Entry 7W1M (electron microscopy, 6.50 A resolution (low resolution: residue-level contacts below are approximate; hydrogen-bond / salt-bridge calls are withheld)); this record covers chains C and E of the 8 polymer chains in the assembly.

== Chain C ==
Name: Double-strand-break repair protein rad21 homolog
From: Homo sapiens
UniProtKB: O60216 (RAD21_HUMAN); residues 1-631 here = UniProt positions 1-631
Chain sequence (631 residues; each row starts with the number of its first residue):
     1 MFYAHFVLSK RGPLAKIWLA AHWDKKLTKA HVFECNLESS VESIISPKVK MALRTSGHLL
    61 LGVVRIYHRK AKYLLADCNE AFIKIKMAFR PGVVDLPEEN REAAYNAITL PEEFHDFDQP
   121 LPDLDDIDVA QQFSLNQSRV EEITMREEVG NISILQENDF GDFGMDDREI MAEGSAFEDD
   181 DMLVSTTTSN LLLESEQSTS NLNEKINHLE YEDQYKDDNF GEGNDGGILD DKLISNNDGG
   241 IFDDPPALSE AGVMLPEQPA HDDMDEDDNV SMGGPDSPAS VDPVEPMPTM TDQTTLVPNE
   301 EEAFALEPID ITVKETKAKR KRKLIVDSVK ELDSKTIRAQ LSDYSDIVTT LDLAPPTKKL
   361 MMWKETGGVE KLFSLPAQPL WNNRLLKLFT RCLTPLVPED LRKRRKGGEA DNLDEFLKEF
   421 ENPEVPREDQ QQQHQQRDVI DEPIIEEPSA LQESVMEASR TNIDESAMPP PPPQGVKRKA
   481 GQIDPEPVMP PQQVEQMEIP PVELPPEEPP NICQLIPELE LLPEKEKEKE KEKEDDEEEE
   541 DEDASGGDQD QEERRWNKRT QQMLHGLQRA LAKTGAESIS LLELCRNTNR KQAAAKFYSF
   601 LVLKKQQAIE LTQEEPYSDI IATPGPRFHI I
Not modelled in the structure: 1-9, 93-153, 172-320, 395-557, 631
Differences from the reference sequence: engineered mutation A172 (Arg in O60216), A279 (Asp in O60216), A450 (Arg in O60216)
Curated features (UniProtKB/Swiss-Prot):
  - region: I154 to M171 (Interaction with NIPBL)
  - modified residue: S46 (Phosphoserine), S153 (Phosphoserine), S175 (Phosphoserine), S249 (Phosphoserine), T394 (Phosphothreonine), S454 (Phosphoserine), S545 (Phosphoserine), T623 (Phosphothreonine)
  - cross-link (Glycyl lysine isopeptide (Lys-Gly)): K48 (interchain with G-Cter in SUMO2), K216 (interchain with G-Cter in SUMO2), K418 (interchain with G-Cter in SUMO2)
  - natural variant: Q197 to I631 (deletion: In CDLS4), P376 (P376R: In CDLS4), G481 (G481R: Found in a radiation-sensitive cancer patient), C585 (C585R: In CDLS4), A622 (A622T: In MGS)
  - mutagenesis: M1 to D126 (Abolishes interaction with SMC1), D126 to D282 (Abolishes binding to SMARCA5), D276 to S280 (Loss of cleavage by caspase-3 or caspase-7), D282 (D282E: No effect on cleavage by caspase-3 or caspase-7)

== Chain E ==
Name: Nipped-B-like protein
From: Homo sapiens
UniProtKB: Q6KC79 (NIPBL_HUMAN); residue numbers follow UniProt; this construct covers 1164-2630
Chain sequence (1467 residues; each row starts with the number of its first residue):
  1164 SLSEVARKMK KKEKQKKRKA YEPKLTPEEM MDSSTFKRFT ASIENILDNL EDMDFTAFGD
  1224 DDEIPQELLL GKHQLNELGS ESAKIKAMGI MDKLSTDKTV KVLNILEKNI QDGSKLSTLL
  1284 NHNNDTEEEE RLWRDLIMER VTKSADACLT TINIMTSPNM PKAVYIEDVI ERVIQYTKFH
  1344 LQNTLYPQYD PVYRLDPHGG GLLSSKAKRA KCSTHKQRVI VMLYNKVCDI VSSLSELLEI
  1404 QLLTDTTILQ VSSMGITPFF VENVSELQLC AIKLVTAVFS RYEKHRQLIL EEIFTSLARL
  1464 PTSKRSLRNF RLNSSDMDGE PMYIQMVTAL VLQLIQCVVH LPSSEKDSNA EEDSNKKIDQ
  1524 DVVITNSYET AMRTAQNFLS IFLKKCGSKQ GEEDYRPLFE NFVQDLLSTV NKPEWPAAEL
  1584 LLSLLGRLLV HQFSNKSTEM ALRVASLDYL GTVAARLRKD AVTSKMDQGS IERILKQVSG
  1644 GEDEIQQLQK ALLDYLDENT ETDPSLVFSR KFYIAQWFRD TTLETEKAMK SQKDEESSEG
  1704 THHAKEIETT GQIMHRAENR KKFLRSIIKT TPSQFSTLKM NSDTVDYDDA CLIVRYLASM
  1764 RPFAQSFDIY LTQILRVLGE NAIAVRTKAM KCLSEVVAVD PSILARLDMQ RGVHGRLMDN
  1824 STSVREAAVE LLGRFVLCRP QLAEQYYDML IERILDTGIS VRKRVIKILR DICIEQPTFP
  1884 KITEMCVKMI RRVNDEEGIK KLVNETFQKL WFTPTPHNDK EAMTRKILNI TDVVAACRDT
  1944 GYDWFEQLLQ NLLKSEEDSS YKPVKKACTQ LVDNLVEHIL KYEESLADSD NKGVNSGRLV
  2004 ACITTLFLFS KIRPQLMVKH AMTMQPYLTT KCSTQNDFMV ICNVAKILEL VVPLMEHPSE
  2064 TFLATIEEDL MKLIIKYGMT VVQHCVSCLG AVVNKVTQNF KFVWACFNRY YGAISKLKSQ
  2124 HQEDPNNTSL LTNKPALLRS LFTVGALCRH FDFDLEDFKG NSKVNIKDKV LELLMYFTKH
  2184 SDEEVQTKAI IGLGFAFIQH PSLMFEQEVK NLYNNILSDK NSSVNLKIQV LKNLQTYLQE
  2244 EDTRMQQADR DWKKVAKQED LKEMGDVSSG MSSSIMQLYL KQVLEAFFHT QSSVRHFALN
  2304 VIALTLNQGL IHPVQCVPYL IAMGTDPEPA MRNKADQQLV EIDKKYAGFI HMKAVAGMKM
  2364 SYQVQQAINT CLKDPVRGFR QDESSSALCS HLYSMIRGNR QHRRAFLISL LNLFDDTAKT
  2424 DVTMLLYIAD NLACFPYQTQ EEPLFIMHHI DITLSVSGSN LLQSFKESMV KDKRKERKSS
  2484 PSKENESSDS EEEVSRPRKS RKRVDSDSDS DSEDDINSVM KCLPENSAPL IEFANVSQGI
  2544 LLLLMLKQHL KNLCGFSDSK IQKYSPSESA KVYDKAINRK TGVHFHPKQT LDFLRSDMAN
  2604 SKITEEVKRS IVKQYLDFKL LMEHLDP
Not modelled in the structure: 1164-1192, 1217-1230, 1281-1292, 1358-1379, 1476-1483, 1506-1523, 1630-1645, 1691-1707, 1730-1745, 1988-1997, 2373-2388, 2472-2532, 2629-2630
Curated features (UniProtKB/Swiss-Prot):
  - modified residue: T1189 (Phosphothreonine), S1197 (Phosphoserine), S2493 (Phosphoserine), S2509 (Phosphoserine), S2511 (Phosphoserine), S2513 (Phosphoserine), S2515 (Phosphoserine)
  - natural variant: I1206 (I1206V; deletion: In CDLS1), E1207 (E1207K: In CDLS1), A1246 (A1246G: In CDLS1), C1311 (C1311R: In CDLS1), L1312 (L1312P: In CDLS1), H1343 (H1343P: In CDLS1), L1348 (L1348R: In CDLS1), V1441 (V1441L: In CDLS1), V1625 (V1625F: In CDLS1), I1637 (I1637L: In CDLS1), E1647 (E1647K: In a breast cancer sample), N1722 (N1722H: In CDLS1), 16 further natural variant entries in UniProt

== Interface between chain C and chain E ==
Residue-residue contacts (32):
  Y73(C) - E1555(E)
  F89(C) - K1447(E)
  F89(C) - Q1450(E)
  F89(C) - L1451(E)
  P91(C) - K1447(E)
  I154(C) - R1814(E)
  E157(C) - E1783(E)
  E157(C) - R1819(E)
  E157(C) - D1822(E)
  E157(C) - N1823(E)
  N158(C) - G1818(E)
  N158(C) - M1821(E)
  N158(C) - D1822(E)
  N158(C) - N1823(E)
  D159(C) - M1821(E)
  F160(C) - R2582(E)
  F163(C) - S2389(E)
  M165(C) - L1858(E)
  M165(C) - D1859(E)
  M165(C) - T1860(E)
  D167(C) - L1858(E)
  D167(C) - T1860(E)
  R168(C) - N2336(E)
  E169(C) - R1894(E)
  E169(C) - N2336(E)
  I170(C) - R1894(E)
  I170(C) - W1947(E)
  I170(C) - N2336(E)
  I170(C) - K2337(E)
  I170(C) - Q2340(E)
  M171(C) - T1943(E)
  M171(C) - K2337(E)
Other interface residues (no listed pair), chain C (17 interface residues in all): Q156, D162
Other interface residues (no listed pair), chain E (25 interface residues in all): H1448, E1855, R1895

== Overview ==
The interface between chain C and chain E involves 17 residues on one side and 25 on the other. Curated
annotation (UniProt) lists 7 mutagenesis sites on chain C.
Here chain C is Double-strand-break repair protein rad21 homolog and chain E is Nipped-B-like protein, both
from Homo sapiens. Entry 7W1M (Cryo-EM structure of human cohesin-CTCF-DNA complex) was determined by electron
microscopy.
